Entry 9FG2 (electron microscopy, 3.00 A resolution); this record covers chains A and F of the 6 polymer chains in the assembly.

[Chain A]
Molecule: Gamma-aminobutyric acid receptor subunit alpha-1
From: Homo sapiens
UniProt: P14867 (GBRA1_HUMAN); residues 5-429 here correspond to UniProt positions 32-456 (UniProt number = residue number + 27)
Chain sequence (411 residues; row label = number of the first residue in the row; note: 71 numbers in that range are skipped by the numbering (no residue carries them; nothing is unmodelled there); numbers below 1 keep their minus sign (Met-52 is residue -52)):
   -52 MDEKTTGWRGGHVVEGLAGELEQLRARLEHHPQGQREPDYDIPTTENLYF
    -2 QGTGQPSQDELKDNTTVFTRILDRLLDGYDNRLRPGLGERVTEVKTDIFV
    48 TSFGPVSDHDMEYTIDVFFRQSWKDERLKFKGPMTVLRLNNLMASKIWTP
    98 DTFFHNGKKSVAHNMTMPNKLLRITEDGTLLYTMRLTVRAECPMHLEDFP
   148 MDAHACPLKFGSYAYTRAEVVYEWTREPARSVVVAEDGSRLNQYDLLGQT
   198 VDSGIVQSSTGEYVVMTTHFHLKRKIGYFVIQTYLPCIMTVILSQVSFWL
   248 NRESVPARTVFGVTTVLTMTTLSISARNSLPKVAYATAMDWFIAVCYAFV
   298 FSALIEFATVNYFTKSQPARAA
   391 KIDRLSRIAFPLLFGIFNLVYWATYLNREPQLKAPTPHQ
Unresolved in the structure: -52 to 9, 419-429
Differences from the reference sequence: initiating methionine (-52); expression tag (-51 to 4); linker (313-319)
Cystine bridges: Cys139-Cys153
Covalently attached groups: glycan linked to Asn111
Small-molecule neighbours:
  - gamma-amino-butanoic acid (ABU): Phe65, Arg67, Leu118, Thr130
  - D3D ((19S,22R,25R)-22,25,26-trihydroxy-16,22-dioxo-17,21,23-trioxa-22lambda~5~-phosphahexacosan-19-yl (9E)-octadec-9-enoate): Asp192, Lys220, Arg221, Lys222, Ile223, Gly224, Val227, Ile228, Leu232, Pro233, Ile235, Met236, Ile239, Pro401, Phe404, Gly405, Asn408, Trp412, Leu416
Curated features (UniProtKB/Swiss-Prot):
  - binding site (4-aminobutanoate): Arg67, Thr130
  - binding site (3alpha-hydroxy-5alpha-pregnan-11,20-dione): Trp246
  - glycosylation (N-linked (GlcNAc...) asparagine): Asn11, Asn111

[Chain F]
Molecule: Nanobody38
From: Lama glama
Notes: antibody fragment or engineered binder
Chain sequence (133 residues; row label = number of the first residue in the row):
     2 QVQLQESGGGLVQAGGSLRVSCAASGRTFTTYIMAWFRQAPGKEREFLAA
    52 MDQGRIQYYGDSVRGRFTISRDYAKNSVDLQLDGLRPEDTAVYYCAAGAG
   102 FWGLRTASSYHYWGQGTQVTVSSHHHHHHEPEA
Unresolved in the structure: 125-134
Cystine bridges: Cys23-Cys96

[Interface between chain A and chain F]
Contacting residue pairs (30; chain A residue first):
  His142(A) with Thr32(F); Tyr33(F)
  Glu144(A) with Arg28(F), salt bridge
  Ala150(A) with Phe102(F), hydrophobic
  His151(A) with Phe102(F)
  Ala152(A) with Gly101(F)
  Lys156(A) with Asp53(F), salt bridge
  Leu194(A) with Phe102(F), hydrophobic; Trp103(F), hydrophobic
  Asp199(A) with Tyr59(F); Leu105(F); Arg106(F), salt bridge
  Ser200(A) with Tyr59(F)
  Gly201(A) with Gln58(F)
  Ile202(A) with Arg56(F); Ile57(F); Gln58(F), hydrogen bond (backbone-backbone)
  Val203(A) with Arg56(F); Ile57(F), hydrophobic
  Gln204(A) with Arg56(F), hydrogen bond (backbone-side chain)
  Ser205(A) with Arg56(F), hydrogen bond
  Val212(A) with Ile57(F), hydrophobic
  Thr214(A) with Tyr59(F), hydrogen bond
  His216(A) with Tyr59(F); Leu105(F)
  His218(A) with Gly101(F); Phe102(F); Trp103(F), hydrogen bond (side chain-backbone); Gly104(F)
  Leu219(A) with Phe102(F)
Interface residues without a listed pair, chain A (22 interface residues in all): Pro140, Gly195, Thr197
Interface residues without a listed pair, chain F (17 interface residues in all): Gln54, Gly55, Ala100

[Overview]
Chain A and chain F form an interface of 22 and 17 residues respectively; the contacts include 5 hydrogen
bonds and 3 salt bridges. Polar pairs include Glu144(A)-Arg28(F), Lys156(A)-Asp53(F) and Asp199(A)-Arg106(F).
Bound to chain A: compound D3D and gamma-amino-butanoic acid.
Chain A is Gamma-aminobutyric acid receptor subunit alpha-1 (Homo sapiens) and chain F is Nanobody38 (Lama
glama); the structure, Cryo-EM structure of the alpha1beta3gamma2 GABA(A) receptor in complex with GABA and
Nb38 in the long-lived ..., was determined by electron microscopy.
